Entry 6K21 (X-ray diffraction, 2.00 A resolution); this record covers chain A.

== Chain A ==
Protein: Inorganic pyrophosphatase
Source organism: Acinetobacter baumannii
Notes: EC 3.6.1.1
UniProt: N9S5K0 (N9S5K0_9GAMM); residues 0-173 here correspond to UniProt positions 1-174 (UniProt number = residue number + 1)
Amino-acid sequence (177 residues; each row starts with the number of its first residue; numbers below 1 keep their minus sign (Gly-3 is residue -3)):
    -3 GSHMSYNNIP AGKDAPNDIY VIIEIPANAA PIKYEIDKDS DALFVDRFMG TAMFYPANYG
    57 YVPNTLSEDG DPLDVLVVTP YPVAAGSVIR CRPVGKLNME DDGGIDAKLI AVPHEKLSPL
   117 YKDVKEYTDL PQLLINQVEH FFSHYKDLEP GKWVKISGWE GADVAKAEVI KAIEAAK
Disordered / not traced: -3 to 0
Sequence notes: expression tag (-3 to -1); engineered mutation Ser139 (Ala140 in N9S5K0)
Metal / ion sites: Mg2+: Asp65, Asp70; Na+: Asp143, Glu145
Reported in the primary citation:
  - Na+ coordination: Lys148
  - mutagenesis - K29R, K142R: abolished catalytic activity
  - catalytic residues: Lys29
  - mutagenesis - P146G: decreased catalytic activity on monovalent cations
  - mutagenesis - K148R: unchanged catalytic activity
  - post-translational modification sites: Lys29

== Overview ==
The Mg2+ site is built by Asp65 and Asp70. The Na+ site is built by Asp143 and Glu145. From the paper: the
catalytic residue Lys29; K29R and K142R abolish catalytic activity; 4 substitutions were tested in all.
Chain A is Inorganic pyrophosphatase (Acinetobacter baumannii); the structure, Pyrophosphatase from
Acinetobacter baumannii, was determined by X-ray diffraction (same publication as 6K27, 6KI7 and 6KI8).
